7LNP - chain A; structure by X-ray diffraction, 2.70 A resolution.

Chain A:
Molecule: Exo-alpha-L-galactosidase
From: Bacteroides plebeius
UniProt: B5CYA5 (B5CYA5_BACPM); residues 22-597 here = UniProt positions 22-597
Chain sequence (599 residues; row label = number of the first residue in the row; numbers below 1 keep their minus sign (Met-1 is residue -1)):
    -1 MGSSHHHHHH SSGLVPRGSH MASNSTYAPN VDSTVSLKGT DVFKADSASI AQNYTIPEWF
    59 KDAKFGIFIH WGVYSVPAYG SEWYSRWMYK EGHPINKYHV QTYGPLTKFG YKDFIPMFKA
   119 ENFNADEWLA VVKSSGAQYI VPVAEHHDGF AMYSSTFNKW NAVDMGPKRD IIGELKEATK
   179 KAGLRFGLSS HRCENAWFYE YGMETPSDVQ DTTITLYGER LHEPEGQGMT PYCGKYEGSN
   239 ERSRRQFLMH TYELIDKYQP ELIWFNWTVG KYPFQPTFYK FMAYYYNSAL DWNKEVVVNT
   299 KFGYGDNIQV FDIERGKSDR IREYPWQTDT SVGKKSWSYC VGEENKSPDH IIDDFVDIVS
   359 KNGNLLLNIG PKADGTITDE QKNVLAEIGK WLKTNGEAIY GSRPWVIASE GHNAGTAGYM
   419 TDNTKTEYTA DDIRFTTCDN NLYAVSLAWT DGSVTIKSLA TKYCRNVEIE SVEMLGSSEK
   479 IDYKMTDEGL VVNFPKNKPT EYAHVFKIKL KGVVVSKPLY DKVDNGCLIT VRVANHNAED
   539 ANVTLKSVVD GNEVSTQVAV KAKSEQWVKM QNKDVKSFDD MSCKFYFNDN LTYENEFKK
Unresolved in the structure: -1 to 29, 595-597
Construct notes: initiating methionine (-1); expression tag (0-21); engineered mutation Asn264 (Asp in B5CYA5)
Metal / ion sites: Na+ near Leu182 (its only coordinating residue here); Ca2+: Asp347, Asp351, Leu445, Tyr500
Small-molecule neighbours: paranitrophenyl-alpha-L-galactopyranoside (Y9Y): His68, Glu80, Trp81, His144, His145, His189, Gly226, Met227, Trp262, Asn264, Trp265, Lys299, Glu312, Asp327, Trp335, Tyr417

Summary:
Ligands of chain A: paranitrophenyl-alpha-L-galactopyranoside. The Ca2+ site is built by Asp347, Asp351,
Leu445 and Tyr500.
Chain A is Exo-alpha-L-galactosidase (Bacteroides plebeius); the structure, Structure of the
exo-alpha-L-galactosidase BpGH29 (D264N mutant) from Bacteroides plebeius in complex with
paranitrophenyl-alpha-L-galactopyranoside, was determined by X-ray diffraction (same publication as 7LH6,
7LHA, 7LJ2, 7LJJ and 7LK7).
